Entry 4XEE (X-ray diffraction, 2.90 A resolution); this record covers chains A and B.

Chain A:
Name: Neurotensin receptor type 1, Endolysin chimera
Source organism: Rattus norvegicus
Notes: EC 3.2.1.17; fragment: (P20789), residues 2-161 (P00720)
UniProtKB: chimeric construct of P20789, P00720: residues 43-988 from P20789 (NTR1_RAT) positions 43-396 (offset varies); residues 1002-1161 from P00720 positions 2-161 (UniProt number = residue number - 1000)
Chain sequence (541 residues; numbered 33 to 1165; 592 numbers in that range are skipped by the numbering (no residue carries them; nothing is unmodelled there); the number before each row is that of its first residue):
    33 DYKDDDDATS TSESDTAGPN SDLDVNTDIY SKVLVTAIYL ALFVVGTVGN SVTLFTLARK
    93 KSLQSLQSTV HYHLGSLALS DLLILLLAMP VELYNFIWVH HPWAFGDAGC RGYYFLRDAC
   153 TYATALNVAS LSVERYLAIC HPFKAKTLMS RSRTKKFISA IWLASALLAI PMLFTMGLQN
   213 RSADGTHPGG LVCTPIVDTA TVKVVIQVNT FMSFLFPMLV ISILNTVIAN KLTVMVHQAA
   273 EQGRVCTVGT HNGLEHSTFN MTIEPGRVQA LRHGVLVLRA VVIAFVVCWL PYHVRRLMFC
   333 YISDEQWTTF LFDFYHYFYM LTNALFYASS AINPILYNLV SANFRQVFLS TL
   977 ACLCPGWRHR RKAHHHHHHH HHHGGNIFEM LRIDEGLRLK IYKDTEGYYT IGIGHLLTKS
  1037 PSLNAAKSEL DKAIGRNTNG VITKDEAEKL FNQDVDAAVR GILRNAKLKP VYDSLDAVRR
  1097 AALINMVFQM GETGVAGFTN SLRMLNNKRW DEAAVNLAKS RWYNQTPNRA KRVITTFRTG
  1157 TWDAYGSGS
Not modelled in the structure: 33-49, 93-99, 269-296, 977-1001
Differences from the reference sequence: expression tag (33-42, 1162-1165); engineered mutation L86 (Ala in P20789), A215 (Gly in P20789), A360 (Val in P20789); linker (989-1001); conflict G1012 (Arg12 in P00720), T1054 (Cys54 in P00720), A1097 (Cys97 in P00720), N1122 (Gln122 in P00720), N1123 (Gln123 in P00720), R1137 (Ile137 in P00720)
Cystine bridges: C142-C225
Small-molecule neighbours: citrate anion (FLC): D56, V57, K64, W130, V131, H132, H133
UniProt features mapped onto this chain:
  - region: V326 to Y349 (Neurotensin binding)
  - lipidation (S-palmitoyl cysteine): C978, C980
  - active site (Proton donor/acceptor): E1011, D1020
  - binding site (substrate): L1032, F1104, S1117, N1132
Reported in the primary citation:
  - conformationally variable residues (loop rearrangement, side-chain flip): R167, F317, W321, I334 to T340, N370, L371 to N375, F376
  - contacts within the chain: D113-T156 (hydrogen bond), D113-S362 (hydrogen bond), D113-N365 (hydrogen bond), T101-E166 (hydrogen bond), V102-E166 (backbone contact), H105-E166 (hydrogen bond), F317-W321 (hydrophobic contact), Y324-F358 (pi stacking), W321-F358, L371-F376 (hydrophobic contact)

Chain B:
Name: Neurotensin/neuromedin N
UniProtKB: P20068 (NEUT_RAT); residues 8-13 here correspond to UniProt positions 157-162 (UniProt number = residue number + 149)
Chain sequence (6 residues; row label = number of the first residue in the row):
     8 RRPYIL
UniProt features mapped onto this chain:
  - site (Cleavage): P10, Y11, Y11, I12

How chain A and chain B interact:
Residue-residue contacts - 34 pairs, chain A then chain B:
  D54(A) - R8(B)  hydrogen bond (backbone-side chain)
  L55(A) - Y11(B)  hydrogen bond (backbone-side chain)
  D56(A) - R8(B)  hydrogen bond (backbone-side chain)
  F128(A) - I12(B)  hydrophobic
  H132(A) - Y11(B)
  H132(A) - I12(B)
  H133(A) - Y11(B)
  Y146(A) - L13(B)  hydrogen bond (side chain-backbone)
  V224(A) - Y11(B)  hydrophobic
  C225(A) - Y11(B)
  T226(A) - Y11(B)  hydrogen bond (side chain-backbone)
  I238(A) - L13(B)  hydrophobic
  R327(A) - L13(B)  hydrogen bond (side chain-backbone)
  R328(A) - L13(B)  hydrogen bond (side chain-backbone)
  F331(A) - R9(B)  hydrogen bond (backbone-side chain)
  F331(A) - P10(B)
  F331(A) - Y11(B)
  F331(A) - I12(B)
  F331(A) - L13(B)  hydrophobic
  I334(A) - R9(B)  hydrogen bond (backbone-side chain)
  D336(A) - R9(B)
  W339(A) - R8(B)
  W339(A) - R9(B)
  W339(A) - P10(B)
  T341(A) - R8(B)
  F344(A) - R8(B)
  F344(A) - R9(B)
  F344(A) - P10(B)
  Y347(A) - P10(B)  hydrophobic
  Y347(A) - I12(B)  hydrogen bond (side chain-backbone)
  Y347(A) - L13(B)
  H348(A) - P10(B)
  Y351(A) - I12(B)  hydrophobic
  Y351(A) - L13(B)  hydrogen bond (side chain-backbone)
Also at the interface, not in a pair above, chain A (30 interface residues in all): V57, N127, M208, R213, P227, C332, S335, D345
Interface features reported in the paper:
  - pairs named by the authors: D54(A)-R8(B) (hydrogen bond), D56(A)-R8(B) (hydrogen bond), R327(A)-L13(B) (hydrogen bond), R328(A)-L13(B) (hydrogen bond), I334(A)-R9(B) (backbone contact)

Summary:
Chain A and chain B form an interface of 30 and 6 residues respectively; the contacts include 11 hydrogen
bonds. Polar pairs include D54(A)-R8(B), L55(A)-Y11(B) and D56(A)-R8(B). The paper describes hydrogen bonds
between D54(A) and R8(B), D56(A) and R8(B) and R327(A) and L13(B) among others; a backbone contact between
I334(A) and R9(B). The paper reports conformational variability at R167(A), F317(A) and W321(A) among others;
contacts within the chain involving D113(A), T156(A) and S362(A) among others.
Chain A is Neurotensin receptor type 1, Endolysin chimera (Rattus norvegicus) and chain B is
Neurotensin/neuromedin N; the structure, Structure of active-like neurotensin receptor, was determined by
X-ray diffraction, deposited together with 4XES.
